3E3L - chains A and B; structure by X-ray diffraction, 2.59 A resolution.

# Chain A (and B)
Molecule: Glycogen phosphorylase, muscle form
From: Oryctolagus cuniculus
Notes: EC 2.4.1.1; chain B of this document is another copy of the same molecule, construct and numbering; everything in this record applies to it too
UniProtKB: P00489 (PYGM_RABIT); residues 1-842 here correspond to UniProt positions 2-843 (UniProt number = residue number + 1)
Sequence (842 residues; numbered 1 to 842; the number before each row is that of its first residue):
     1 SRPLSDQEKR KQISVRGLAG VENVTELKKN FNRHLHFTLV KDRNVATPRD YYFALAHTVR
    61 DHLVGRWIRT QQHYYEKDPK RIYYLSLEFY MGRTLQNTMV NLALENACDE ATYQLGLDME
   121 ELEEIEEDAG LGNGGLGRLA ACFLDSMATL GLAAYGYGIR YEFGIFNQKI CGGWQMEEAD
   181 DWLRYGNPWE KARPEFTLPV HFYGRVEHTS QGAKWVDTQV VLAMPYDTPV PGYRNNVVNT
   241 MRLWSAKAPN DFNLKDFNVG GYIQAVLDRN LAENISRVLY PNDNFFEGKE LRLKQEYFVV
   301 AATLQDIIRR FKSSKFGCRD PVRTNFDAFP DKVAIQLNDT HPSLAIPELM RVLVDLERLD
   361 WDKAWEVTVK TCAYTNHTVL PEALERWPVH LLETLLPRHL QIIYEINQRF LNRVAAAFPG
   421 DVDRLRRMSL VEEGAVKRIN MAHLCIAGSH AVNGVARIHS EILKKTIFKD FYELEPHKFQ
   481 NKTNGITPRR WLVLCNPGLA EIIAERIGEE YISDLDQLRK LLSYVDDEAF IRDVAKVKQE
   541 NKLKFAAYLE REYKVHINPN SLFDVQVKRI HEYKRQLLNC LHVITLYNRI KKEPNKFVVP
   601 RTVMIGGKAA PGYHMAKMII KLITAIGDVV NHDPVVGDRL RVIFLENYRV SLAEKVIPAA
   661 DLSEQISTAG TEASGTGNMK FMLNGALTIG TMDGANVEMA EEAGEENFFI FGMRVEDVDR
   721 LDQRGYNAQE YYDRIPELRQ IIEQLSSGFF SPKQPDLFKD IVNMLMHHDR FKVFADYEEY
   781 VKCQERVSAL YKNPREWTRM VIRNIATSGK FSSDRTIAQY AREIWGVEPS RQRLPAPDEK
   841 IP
Not modelled in the structure: 1-6, 253-258, 282-286, 314-323, 838-842 (chain B: 1-6, 253-259, 282-287, 315-323, 840-842)
Modified residues: K680 ((2S)-2-amino-6-[[3-hydroxy-2-methyl-5-(phosphonooxymethyl)pyridin-4-yl]methylideneamino]hexanoic acid; LLP)
Curated features (UniProtKB/Swiss-Prot):
  - binding site (AMP): D42, Y75, R309 to C318
  - site: C108 (Involved in the association of subunits), C142 (Involved in the association of subunits), Y155 (Can be labeled by an AMP analog)
  - modified residue: S1 (N-acetylserine), S14 (Phosphoserine), Y203 (Phosphotyrosine), Y226 (Phosphotyrosine), S429 (Phosphoserine), Y472 (Phosphotyrosine), S513 (Phosphoserine), K680 (N6-(pyridoxal phosphate)lysine), S746 (Phosphoserine), S747 (Phosphoserine)
What the authors report for this chain:
  - post-translational modification sites: S14 (citing earlier work)

# Chain A / chain B interface
Residue-residue contacts (96):
  K9(A) with Q114(B); L115(B); G116(B)
  R10(A) with R43(B); L115(B); G116(B); L117(B)
  K11(A) with R43(B), hydrogen bond (backbone-side chain)
  Q12(A) with K28(B); N32(B), hydrogen bond (backbone-side chain); Q114(B); L115(B)
  I13(A) with N32(B); L35(B), hydrophobic; H36(B); R43(B), hydrogen bond (backbone-side chain); Y51(B), hydrophobic
  S14(A) with N32(B); H36(B)
  V15(A) with H36(B)
  L18(A) with N32(B); F37(B)
  K28(A) with Q12(B)
  N32(A) with Q12(B), hydrogen bond (side chain-backbone); I13(B); S14(B), hydrogen bond (side chain-backbone); L18(B)
  R33(A) with N30(B), hydrogen bond; R33(B); H34(B); D61(B), salt bridge
  L35(A) with I13(B), hydrophobic
  H36(A) with I13(B); S14(B); V15(B); L18(B); V64(B)
  F37(A) with L18(B), hydrophobic; R60(B), hydrogen bond (backbone-side chain); D61(B); V64(B), hydrophobic; G65(B)
  T38(A) with K191(B)
  L39(A) with K191(B); R193(B), hydrogen bond (backbone-side chain)
  V40(A) with W67(B), hydrophobic; I68(B); K191(B); R193(B), hydrogen bond (backbone-side chain)
  K41(A) with I68(B); R193(B); E195(B), salt bridge
  D42(A) with I68(B); Q72(B), hydrogen bond
  R43(A) with R10(B); K11(B), hydrogen bond (side chain-backbone); I13(B), hydrogen bond (side chain-backbone)
  Y51(A) with I13(B), hydrophobic
  R60(A) with F37(B), hydrogen bond (side chain-backbone); T38(B); V40(B)
  D61(A) with F37(B)
  V64(A) with F37(B), hydrophobic
  G65(A) with F37(B)
  W67(A) with V40(B), hydrophobic
  I68(A) with V40(B); K41(B); D42(B)
  Q72(A) with D42(B), hydrogen bond
  Y113(A) with K9(B)
  Q114(A) with K9(B); Q12(B), hydrogen bond (backbone-side chain)
  L115(A) with R10(B); Q12(B); I13(B)
  G116(A) with K9(B); R10(B), hydrogen bond (backbone-side chain)
  L117(A) with R10(B)
  F163(A) with N250(B)
  R184(A) with P194(B)
  Y185(A) with P194(B), hydrophobic
  K191(A) with T38(B); L39(B); V40(B)
  R193(A) with L39(B), hydrogen bond (side chain-backbone); V40(B), hydrogen bond (side chain-backbone); K41(B)
  E195(A) with K41(B), salt bridge
  N250(A) with F163(B)
  F252(A) with F163(B), hydrophobic
  V266(A) with N270(B)
  R269(A) with E273(B), salt bridge; R277(B)
  N270(A) with V266(B)
  E273(A) with R269(B), salt bridge
  R277(A) with N250(B)
Also at the interface, not in a pair above, chain A (52 interface residues in all): Q7, A19, K29, N30, D181, P194
Also at the interface, not in a pair above, chain B (53 interface residues in all): Q7, A19, K29, F31, A179, R184, Y185, D251

# Summary
52 residues of chain A and 53 residues of chain B are in contact; the contacts include 18 hydrogen bonds and 5
salt bridges. Polar contacts include R33(A)-D61(B), K41(A)-E195(B) and R269(A)-E273(B). Curated annotation
(UniProt) lists 12 AMP-binding residues on chain A. The paper reports a modification site at S14(A).
Both chains are Glycogen phosphorylase, muscle form (Oryctolagus cuniculus). Entry 3E3L (The R-state Glycogen
Phosphorylase) was determined by X-ray diffraction together with 7P7D, 3E3N and 3E3O from the same study.
